Entry 1OU4 (X-ray diffraction, 2.50 A resolution); this record covers chains A and B of the 3 polymer chains in the assembly.

# Chain A (and B)
Molecule: Purine nucleoside phosphorylase
Source organism: Escherichia coli
Notes: EC 2.4.2.1; chain B of this document is another copy of the same molecule, construct and numbering; everything in this record applies to it too
UniProtKB: P0ABP8 (DEOD_ECOLI); residues 1-238 here = UniProt positions 1-238
Sequence (238 residues; row label = number of the first residue in the row):
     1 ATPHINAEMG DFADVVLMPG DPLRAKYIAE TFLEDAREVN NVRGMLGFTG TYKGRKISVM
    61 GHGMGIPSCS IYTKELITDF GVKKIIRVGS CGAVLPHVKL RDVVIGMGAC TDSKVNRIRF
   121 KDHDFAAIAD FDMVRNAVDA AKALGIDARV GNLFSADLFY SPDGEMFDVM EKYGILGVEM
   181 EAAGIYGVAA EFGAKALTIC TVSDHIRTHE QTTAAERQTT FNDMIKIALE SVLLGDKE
Disordered / not traced: 238
Ligand contacts: 6-methylpurine (6MP): Ser90, Cys91, Gly92, Phe159, Val178, Glu179, Met180, Asp204, Ile206
From the paper describing this entry:
  - specificity-determining residues: Met64 (from molecular simulation)

# Chain A / chain B interface
Contacting residue pairs (3):
  Lys114(A) - Asp122(B)
  Lys114(A) - His123(B)  hydrogen bond
  Ile118(A) - His123(B)
Also at the interface, not in a pair above, chain A (3 interface residues in all): Pro162
Also at the interface, not in a pair above, chain B (3 interface residues in all): Tyr173

# Summary
Chain A and chain B each contribute 3 residues to their interface, with 1 hydrogen bond. Its one
hydrogen-bonded contact is Lys114(A)-His123(B). Chain A binds 6-methylpurine. The paper reports the
specificity determinant Met64(A).
Both chains are Purine nucleoside phosphorylase (Escherichia coli). Entry 1OU4 (Native PNP +Talo) was
determined by X-ray diffraction together with 1OTX, 1OTY, 1OUM, 1OV6 and 1OVG from the same study.
